5C30 - chain A; structure by X-ray diffraction, 1.55 A resolution.

[Chain A]
Molecule: Ryanodine receptor 1
Source organism: Oryctolagus cuniculus
Notes: fragment: repeat12 domain
UniProt: P11716 (RYR1_RABIT); residues 857-1054 here = UniProt positions 857-1054
Sequence (201 residues; numbered 854 to 1054; the number before each row is that of its first residue):
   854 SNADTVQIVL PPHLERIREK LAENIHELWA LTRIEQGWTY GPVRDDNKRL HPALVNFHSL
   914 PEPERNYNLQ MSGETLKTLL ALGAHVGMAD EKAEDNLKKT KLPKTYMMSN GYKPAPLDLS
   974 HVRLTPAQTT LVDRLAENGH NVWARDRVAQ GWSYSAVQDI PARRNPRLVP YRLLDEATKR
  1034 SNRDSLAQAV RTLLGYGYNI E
Not modelled in the structure: 854-860, 1009-1013
Construct notes: expression tag (854-856); engineered mutation Ala-906 (Cys in P11716), Ala-937 (Cys in P11716), Ala-1040 (Cys in P11716)
What the authors report for this chain:
  - contacts within the chain: Glu-917/Arg-1000 (salt bridge)
  - disease-associated variants - R1044C: decreased stability
  - disease-associated variants - G1050S (T_m_ 43.1 degC): unchanged stability
  - disease-associated variants - G1050S (40-fold): decreased expression

[Overview]
From the paper: R1044C reduces stability; contacts within the chain involving Glu-917 and Arg-1000.
Chain A is Ryanodine receptor 1 (Oryctolagus cuniculus); the structure, Crystal Structure of Rabbit Ryanodine
Receptor 1 Repeat12 Domain, was determined by X-ray diffraction (same publication as 5C33).
